PDB entry 6CNL | X-ray diffraction, 2.60 A resolution | chains C and B of the 24 polymer chains in the assembly

== Chain C (and B) ==
Molecule: Serine/threonine-protein phosphatase PGAM5, mitochondrial
Source organism: Homo sapiens
Notes: EC 3.1.3.16; chain B of this document is another copy of the same molecule, construct and numbering; everything in this record applies to it too
UniProt: Q96HS1 (PGAM5_HUMAN); residue numbers follow UniProt; this construct covers 90-289
Sequence (223 residues; row label = number of the first residue in the row):
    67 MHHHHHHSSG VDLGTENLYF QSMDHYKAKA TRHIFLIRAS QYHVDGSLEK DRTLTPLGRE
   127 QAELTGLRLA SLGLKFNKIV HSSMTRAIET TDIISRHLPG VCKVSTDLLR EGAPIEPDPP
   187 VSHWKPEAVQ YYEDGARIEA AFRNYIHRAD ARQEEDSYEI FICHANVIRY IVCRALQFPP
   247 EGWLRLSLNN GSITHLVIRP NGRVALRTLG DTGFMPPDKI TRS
Disordered / not traced: 67-93, 111-117 (chain B: 67-92, 110-118)
Sequence notes: initiating methionine (67); expression tag (68-89); engineered mutation Ala-105 (His in Q96HS1)
Ion coordination: Mg2+ site 1: Ala-96, Ile-264; Mg2+ site 2 near Ala-241 (its only coordinating residue here)
Swiss-Prot annotation at these positions:
  - modified residue (N6-acetyllysine): Lys-116, Lys-144, Lys-191
From the paper describing this entry:
  - mutagenesis - F244E: abolished catalytic activity
  - mutagenesis - Y198E: decreased catalytic activity
  - mutagenesis - R288E: unchanged catalytic activity
  - mutagenesis - R288E: abolished localization
  - mutagenesis - H105A: abolished catalytic activity on ASK1 substrate peptide

== Chain C / chain B interface ==
Pairs across the interface (23; chain C residue first):
  Ser-171(C) with Asp-173(B)
  Thr-172(C) with Asp-173(B)
  Asp-173(C) with Ser-171(B); Thr-172(B); Asp-173(B), hydrogen bond (backbone-side chain)
  Leu-174(C) with Leu-174(B), hydrophobic
  Tyr-198(C) with Phe-208(B); Arg-209(B), hydrogen bond (backbone-side chain)
  Glu-199(C) with Arg-209(B); Asn-210(B); His-213(B)
  Ala-202(C) with Ala-202(B); Ala-206(B), hydrophobic; Arg-209(B)
  Arg-203(C) with Ala-206(B)
  Ala-206(C) with Ala-202(B), hydrophobic; Arg-203(B)
  Phe-208(C) with Tyr-198(B)
  Arg-209(C) with Tyr-198(B), hydrogen bond (side chain-backbone); Glu-199(B); Ala-202(B)
  Asn-210(C) with Glu-199(B)
  His-213(C) with Glu-199(B)
Also at the interface, not in a pair above, chain C (15 interface residues in all): Asp-200, Glu-205

== In short ==
15 residues of chain C face 13 of chain B across their interface; the contacts include 3 hydrogen bonds. Polar
pairs include Asp-173(C)/Asp-173(B) and Tyr-198(C)/Arg-209(B). Ala-96(C) and Ile-264(C) coordinate Mg2+ site
1. The paper reports that F244E of chain C abolishes catalytic activity; Y198E of chain C reduces catalytic
activity; 4 substitutions were tested in all.
Chain C and chain B are both Serine/threonine-protein phosphatase PGAM5, mitochondrial (Homo sapiens); the
structure, Crystal Structure of H105A PGAM5 Dodecamer, was determined by X-ray diffraction, deposited together
with 6CNI.
